Entry 7SUF (X-ray diffraction, 1.48 A resolution); this record covers chain A.

[Chain A]
Molecule: Serine/threonine-protein kinase Chk1
Source organism: Homo sapiens
Notes: EC 2.7.11.1
Reference sequence: O14757 (CHK1_HUMAN); numbering as in UniProt (aligned over 1-289)
Amino-acid sequence (297 residues; numbered 1 to 297; the number before each row is that of its first residue):
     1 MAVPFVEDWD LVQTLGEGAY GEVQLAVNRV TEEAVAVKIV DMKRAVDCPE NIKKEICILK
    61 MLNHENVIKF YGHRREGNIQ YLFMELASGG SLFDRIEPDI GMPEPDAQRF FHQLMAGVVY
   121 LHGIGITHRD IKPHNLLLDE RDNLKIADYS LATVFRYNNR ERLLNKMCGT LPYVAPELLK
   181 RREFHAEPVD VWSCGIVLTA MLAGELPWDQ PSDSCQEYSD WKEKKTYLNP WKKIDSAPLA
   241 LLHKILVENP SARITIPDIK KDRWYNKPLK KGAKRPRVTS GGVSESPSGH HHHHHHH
Disordered / not traced: 1-2, 42-48, 272-297
Construct notes: engineered mutation Leu-59 (Asn in O14757), Ile-68 (Val in O14757), Met-84 (Leu in O14757), Leu-86 (Tyr in O14757), Ala-87 (Cys in O14757), Ser-91 (Glu in O14757), His-134 (Glu in O14757), Ala-147 (Ser in O14757), Tyr-149 (Phe in O14757), Ser-150 (Gly in O14757); expression tag (290-297)
Residues lining bound ligands: BVI (8-cyclopropyl-N-[5-methyl-1-(oxan-4-yl)-1H-pyrazol-4-yl]quinazolin-2-amine): Gln-13, Leu-15, Tyr-20, Val-23, Ala-36, Ile-68, Met-84, Glu-85, Leu-86, Ala-87, Ser-88, Gly-90, Leu-137
UniProt features mapped onto this chain:
  - active site: Asp-130 (Proton acceptor)
  - binding site (ATP): Leu-15 to Val-23, Lys-38
  - modified residue (Phosphoserine): Ser-280, Ser-286
  - cross-link: Lys-132 (Glycyl lysine isopeptide (Lys-Gly) (interchain with G-Cter in ubiquitin))

[Summary]
Bound to chain A: compound BVI. Curated annotation (UniProt) lists active-site residue Asp-130 and 10
ATP-binding residues.
Chain A is Serine/threonine-protein kinase Chk1 (Homo sapiens); the structure, Structure of CHK1 10-pt. mutant
complex with LRRK2 inhibitor 06, was determined by X-ray diffraction (same publication as 7SUG, 7SUH, 7SUI and
7SUJ).
